7NNL - chains A and D of the 4 polymer chains in the assembly; structure by electron microscopy, 3.10 A resolution.

== Chain A ==
Protein: Potassium-transporting ATPase potassium-binding subunit
Source organism: Escherichia coli
Reference sequence: A0A2S5ZPF1 (A0A2S5ZPF1_ECOLX); residues 1-557 here = UniProt positions 1-557
Sequence (557 residues; each row starts with the number of its first residue):
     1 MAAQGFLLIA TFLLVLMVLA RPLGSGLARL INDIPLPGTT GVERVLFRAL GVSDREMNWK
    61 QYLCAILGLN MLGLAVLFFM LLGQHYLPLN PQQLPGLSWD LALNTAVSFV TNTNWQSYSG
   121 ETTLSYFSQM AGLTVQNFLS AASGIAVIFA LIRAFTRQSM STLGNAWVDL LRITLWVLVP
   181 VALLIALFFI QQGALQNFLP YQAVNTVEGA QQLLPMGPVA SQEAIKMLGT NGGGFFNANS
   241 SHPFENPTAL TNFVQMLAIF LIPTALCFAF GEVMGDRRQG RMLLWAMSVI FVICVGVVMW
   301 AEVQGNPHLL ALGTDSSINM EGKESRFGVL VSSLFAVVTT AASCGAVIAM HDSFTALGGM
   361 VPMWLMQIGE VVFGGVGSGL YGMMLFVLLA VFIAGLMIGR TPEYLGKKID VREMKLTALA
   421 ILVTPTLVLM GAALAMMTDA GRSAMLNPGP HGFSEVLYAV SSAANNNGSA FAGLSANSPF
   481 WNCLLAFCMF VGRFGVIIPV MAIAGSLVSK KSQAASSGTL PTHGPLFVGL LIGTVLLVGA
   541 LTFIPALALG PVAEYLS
Metal / ion sites: K+ site 1: N112, T113, N231, S343, C344, N466, N467; K+ site 2: N114, G232, G345, G468; K+ site 3: S343, S378; K+ site 4: G369, S378; K+ site 5 near Y381 (its only coordinating residue here); K+ site 6: A420, T424
What the authors report for this chain:
  - binding site for cardiolipin: W285, G524
  - specificity-determining residues: G232 (citing earlier work)

== Chain D ==
Protein: Potassium-transporting ATPase KdpF subunit
Source organism: Escherichia coli
Reference sequence: P36937 (KDPF_ECOLI); numbering as in UniProt (aligned over 1-27)
Sequence (27 residues; row label = number of the first residue in the row):
     1 MSAGVITGVL LVFLLLGYLV YALINAE

== Chain A / chain D interface ==
Residue-residue contacts - 4 pairs, chain A then chain D:
  K415(A) - L23(D)
  K415(A) - I24(D)  hydrogen bond (side chain-backbone)
  L419(A) - L23(D)  hydrophobic
  M430(A) - F13(D)  hydrophobic
Also at the interface, not in a pair above, chain A (6 interface residues in all): A418, L422, M437
Also at the interface, not in a pair above, chain D (8 interface residues in all): M1, V9, L16, N25, A26

== Summary ==
The interface between chain A and chain D involves 6 residues on one side and 8 on the other; the contacts
include 1 hydrogen bond. The hydrogen-bonded pair is K415(A)-I24(D). The paper reports a binding site for
cardiolipin at W285(A) and G524(A); the specificity determinant G232(A).
Chain A is Potassium-transporting ATPase potassium-binding subunit and chain D is Potassium-transporting
ATPase KdpF subunit, both from Escherichia coli; the structure, Cryo-EM structure of the KdpFABC complex in an
E1-ATP conformation loaded with K+, was determined by electron microscopy, deposited together with 7NNP.
